PDB entry 7MUQ | electron microscopy, 4.60 A resolution (low resolution: residue-level contacts below are approximate; hydrogen-bond / salt-bridge calls are withheld) | chains HL and HM of the 205 polymer chains in the assembly

Chain HL:
Name: Outer membrane protein, OmpA family protein
From: Legionella pneumophila
UniProt: Q5ZXS4 (Q5ZXS4_LEGPH); numbering as in UniProt (aligned over 1-249)
Chain sequence (249 residues; numbered 1 to 249; the number before each row is that of its first residue):
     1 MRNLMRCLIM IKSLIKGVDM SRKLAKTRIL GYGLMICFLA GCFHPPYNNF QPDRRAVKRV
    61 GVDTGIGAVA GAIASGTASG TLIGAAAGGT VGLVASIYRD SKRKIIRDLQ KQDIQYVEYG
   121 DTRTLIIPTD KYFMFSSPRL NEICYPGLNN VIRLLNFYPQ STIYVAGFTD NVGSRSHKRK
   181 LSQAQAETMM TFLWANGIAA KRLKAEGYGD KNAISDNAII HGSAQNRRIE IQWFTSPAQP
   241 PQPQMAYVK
Not modelled in the structure: 1-41, 66-87, 237-249

Chain HM:
Name: DUF2807 domain-containing protein
From: Legionella pneumophila
UniProt: A0A2S6F0F8 (A0A2S6F0F8_LEGPN); residues 1-320 here = UniProt positions 1-320
Chain sequence (320 residues; row label = number of the first residue in the row):
     1 MLKRCYLLIL LMFVLASCAH HKPQTPPAEV KKQGTSSTRQ FRQVSSFNQI VVQGRLNVNL
    61 HTGYNKPEVM LRGDPRDLVQ VRTIVKQNTL YVSLGQGYPD YGAVTVDIKT KFLNRFRYEG
   121 AGVVTGNNLR TSYLDLYLAN EGTTRLAGNI GLQKLEAVGN GVTQINGVSS RNLQIVLKGD
   181 PKVLISGFVN LRQLDMYGKG TLSLYWIKSD TLTIRAKKAA KIQLAGIVNR LDVELWDFAQ
   241 FKGKYLRAQR SFVKTHDKSV AEISAVNHQS SLATDASDIY YYNLSKTRAD FMAFNGSVLD
   301 MREWGQSDLK DFDRYNKQFP
Not modelled in the structure: 1-112

Chain HL / chain HM interface:
Pairs across the interface (27):
  N49(HL) - A293(HM)
  N49(HL) - F294(HM)
  F50(HL) - F291(HM)
  S136(HL) - R314(HM)
  P138(HL) - Y315(HM)
  R139(HL) - K317(HM)
  R139(HL) - Q318(HM)
  R139(HL) - F319(HM)
  H177(HL) - Y315(HM)
  K180(HL) - Y315(HM)
  L181(HL) - Y315(HM)
  Q183(HL) - H268(HM)
  E187(HL) - R250(HM)
  E187(HL) - H268(HM)
  E187(HL) - T287(HM)
  M190(HL) - R250(HM)
  M190(HL) - F252(HM)
  T191(HL) - S270(HM)
  T191(HL) - A289(HM)
  T191(HL) - F291(HM)
  W194(HL) - F252(HM)
  W194(HL) - V253(HM)
  W194(HL) - K254(HM)
  W194(HL) - S270(HM)
  W194(HL) - L272(HM)
  A195(HL) - L272(HM)
  A200(HL) - R230(HM)
Other interface residues (no listed pair), chain HL (21 interface residues in all): Y47, Q51, A184, T188, F192, K201
Other interface residues (no listed pair), chain HM (19 interface residues in all): D232

Overview:
21 residues of chain HL and 19 residues of chain HM are in contact.
Chain HL is Outer membrane protein, OmpA family protein and chain HM is DUF2807 domain-containing protein,
both from Legionella pneumophila; the structure, Reconstruction of the Legionella pneumophila Dot/Icm T4SS
3DVA Map 1, was determined by electron microscopy, deposited together with 7MUC, 7MUD, 7MUE, 7MUS, 7MUV, 7MUW
and 7MUY.
